Entry 5CQX (X-ray diffraction, 1.63 A resolution); this record covers chains A and B of the 3 polymer chains in the assembly.

[Chain A (and B)]
Molecule: Endoribonuclease MazF
From: Escherichia coli K-12
Notes: EC 3.1.27.-; chain B of this document is another copy of the same molecule, construct and numbering; everything in this record applies to it too
Reference sequence: P0AE70 (MAZF_ECOLI); numbering as in UniProt (aligned over 1-111)
Sequence (119 residues; each row starts with the number of its first residue):
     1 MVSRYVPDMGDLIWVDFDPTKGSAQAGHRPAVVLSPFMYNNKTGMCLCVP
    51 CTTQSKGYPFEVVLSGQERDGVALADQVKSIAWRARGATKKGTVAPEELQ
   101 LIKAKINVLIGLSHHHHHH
Not modelled in the structure: 18-27, 69-70 (chain B: 1-2)
Construct notes: engineered mutation Ala-24 (Glu in P0AE70); expression tag (112-119)
Cystine bridges: Cys-46/Cys-48
UniProt features mapped onto this chain:
  - region: Phe-17 to Ser-23, Gln-25 to His-28 (Loop 1, participates in catalytic activity), Thr-53 to Glu-61 (Loop 2, involved in substrate recognition)
  - modified residue: Arg-4 (ADP-ribosylarginine)
  - mutagenesis: Phe-17 to His-28 (Changes loop 1 to poly-G; loss of endoribonuclease activity; Changes loop 1 to MazF6 M.tuberculosis sequence; loss of endoribonuclease activity; Changes loop 1 to MazF M.xanthus sequence ...), His-28 (H28A: No changes in toxicity), Thr-53 to Glu-61 (Changes loop 2 to poly-G; reduces endoribonuclease activity, alters cleavage sites; Changes loop 2 to MazF M.xanthus sequence; reduces endoribonuclease activity, alters cleavage sites ...)
What the authors report for this chain:
  - catalytic residues: Arg-29 (proposed by the authors, not directly observed)

[How chain A and chain B interact]
Residue-residue contacts - 56 pairs, chain A then chain B:
  Leu-34(A) / Leu-109(B)
  Ser-35(A) / Leu-109(B)
  Pro-36(A) / Val-108(B)
  Tyr-39(A) / Phe-60(B)  hydrophobic
  Tyr-39(A) / Asp-76(B)  hydrogen bond
  Tyr-39(A) / Leu-109(B)  hydrophobic
  Met-45(A) / Gln-77(B)
  Leu-47(A) / Asp-76(B)
  Leu-47(A) / Val-78(B)  hydrophobic
  Leu-47(A) / Leu-109(B)  hydrophobic
  Leu-47(A) / Ile-110(B)  hydrophobic
  Tyr-58(A) / Thr-43(B)
  Phe-60(A) / Tyr-39(B)  hydrophobic
  Asp-76(A) / Tyr-39(B)  hydrogen bond
  Asp-76(A) / Leu-47(B)
  Asp-76(A) / Ser-80(B)
  Val-78(A) / Val-78(B)
  Val-78(A) / Lys-79(B)
  Lys-79(A) / Val-78(B)
  Lys-79(A) / Lys-79(B)
  Ser-80(A) / Asp-76(B)
  Ser-80(A) / Gln-77(B)
  Ser-80(A) / Val-78(B)
  Gln-100(A) / Leu-112(B)
  Gln-100(A) / Ser-113(B)  hydrogen bond (side chain-backbone)
  Gln-100(A) / His-117(B)  hydrogen bond
  Leu-101(A) / His-118(B)
  Leu-101(A) / His-119(B)
  Lys-103(A) / Ile-110(B)
  Lys-103(A) / Gly-111(B)  hydrogen bond (side chain-backbone)
  Lys-103(A) / Leu-112(B)
  Ala-104(A) / Leu-112(B)  hydrophobic
  Ala-104(A) / His-117(B)
  Ala-104(A) / His-119(B)
  Lys-105(A) / His-119(B)  hydrogen bond (side chain-backbone)
  Ile-106(A) / Ile-110(B)  hydrophobic
  Val-108(A) / His-119(B)
  Leu-109(A) / Leu-34(B)
  Leu-109(A) / Ser-35(B)
  Leu-109(A) / Pro-36(B)
  Leu-109(A) / Tyr-39(B)  hydrophobic
  Leu-109(A) / Leu-47(B)  hydrophobic
  Ile-110(A) / Leu-34(B)  hydrophobic
  Ile-110(A) / Leu-47(B)  hydrophobic
  Ile-110(A) / Lys-103(B)
  Ile-110(A) / Ile-106(B)  hydrophobic
  Leu-112(A) / Gln-100(B)
  His-115(A) / Met-9(B)  hydrogen bond
  His-115(A) / Leu-99(B)
  His-115(A) / Gln-100(B)
  His-115(A) / Lys-103(B)  hydrogen bond
  His-116(A) / Gln-100(B)
  His-118(A) / Met-9(B)
  His-118(A) / Pro-36(B)
  His-119(A) / Met-9(B)
  His-119(A) / Leu-99(B)
Other interface residues (no listed pair), chain A (29 interface residues in all): Gln-77, Asn-107, Gly-111
Other interface residues (no listed pair), chain B (28 interface residues in all): Ala-104, His-115

[Overview]
29 residues of chain A and 28 residues of chain B are in contact; the contacts include 8 hydrogen bonds. Polar
contacts include Tyr-39(A)/Asp-76(B), Gln-100(A)/Ser-113(B) and Gln-100(A)/His-117(B). UniProt lists 20
mutagenesis sites on chain A. From the paper: the catalytic residue Arg-29(A).
Both chains are Endoribonuclease MazF (Escherichia coli K-12). Entry 5CQX (E. coli MazF mutant E24A in complex
with MazE residues 68-82 form I) was determined by X-ray diffraction together with 5CQY and 5CR2 from the same
study.
